7UAA - chains A and E of the 5 polymer chains in the assembly; structure by electron microscopy, 5.70 A resolution (low resolution: residue-level contacts below are approximate; hydrogen-bond / salt-bridge calls are withheld).

Chain A:
Molecule: ATP-sensitive inward rectifier potassium channel 11
Source organism: Rattus norvegicus
Reference sequence: P70673 (KCJ11_RAT); residues 1-390 here = UniProt positions 1-390
Sequence (390 residues; each row starts with the number of its first residue):
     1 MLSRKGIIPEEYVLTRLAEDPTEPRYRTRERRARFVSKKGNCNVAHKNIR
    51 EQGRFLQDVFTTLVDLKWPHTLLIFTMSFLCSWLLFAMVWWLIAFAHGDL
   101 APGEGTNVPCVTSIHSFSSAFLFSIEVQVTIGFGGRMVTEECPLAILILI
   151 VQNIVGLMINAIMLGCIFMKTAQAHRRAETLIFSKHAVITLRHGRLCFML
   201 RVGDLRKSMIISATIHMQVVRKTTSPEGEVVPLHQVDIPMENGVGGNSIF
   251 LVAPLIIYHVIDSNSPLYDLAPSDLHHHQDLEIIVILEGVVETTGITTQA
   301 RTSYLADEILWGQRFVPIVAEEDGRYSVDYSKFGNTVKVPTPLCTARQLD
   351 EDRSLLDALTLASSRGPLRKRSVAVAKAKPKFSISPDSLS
Not modelled in the structure: 1-25, 360-390
Residues lining bound ligands:
  - ATP (adenosine-5'-triphosphate), molecule 1: Asn48, Ile49, Arg50
  - ATP, molecule 2: Phe183, Lys185, Tyr330, Ser331, Phe333, Gly334

Chain E:
Molecule: ATP-binding cassette sub-family C member 8
Source organism: Cricetus cricetus
Reference sequence: Q09427 (ABCC8_CRICR); residue numbers follow UniProt; this construct covers 1-1582
Sequence (1582 residues; each row starts with the number of its first residue):
     1 MPLAFCGTENHSAAYRVDQGVLNNGCFVDALNVVPHVFLLFITFPILFIG
    51 WGSQSSKVHIHHSTWLHFPGHNLRWILTFILLFVLVCEIAEGILSDGVTE
   101 SRHLHLYMPAGMAFMAAITSVVYYHNIETSNFPKLLIALLIYWTLAFITK
   151 TIKFVKFYDHAIGFSQLRFCLTGLLVILYGMLLLVEVNVIRVRRYIFFKT
   201 PREVKPPEDLQDLGVRFLQPFVNLLSKGTYWWMNAFIKTAHKKPIDLRAI
   251 AKLPIAMRALTNYQRLCVAFDAQARKDTQSPQGARAIWRALCHAFGRRLI
   301 LSSTFRILADLLGFAGPLCIFGIVDHLGKENHVFQPKTQFLGVYFVSSQE
   351 FLGNAYVLAVLLFLALLLQRTFLQASYYVAIETGINLRGAIQTKIYNKIM
   401 HMSTSNLSMGEMTAGQICNLVAIDTNQLMWFFFLCPNLWTMPVQIIVGVI
   451 LLYYILGVSALIGAAVIILLAPVQYFVATKLSQAQRTTLEHSNERLKQTN
   501 EMLRGMKLLKLYAWESIFCSRVEVTRRKEMTSLRAFAVYTSISIFMNTAI
   551 PIAAVLITFVGHVSFFKESDLSPSVAFASLSLFHILVTPLFLLSSVVRST
   601 VKALVSVQKLSEFLSSAEIREEQCAPREPAPQGQAGKYQAVPLKVVNRKR
   651 PAREEVRDLLGPLQRLAPSMDGDADNFCVQIIGGFFTWTPDGIPTLSNIT
   701 IRIPRGQLTMIVGQVGCGKSSLLLATLGEMQKVSGAVFWNSNLPDSEGED
   751 PSSPERETAAGSDIRSRGPVAYASQKPWLLNATVEENITFESPFNKQRYK
   801 MVIEACSLQPDIDILPHGDQTQIGERGINLSGGQRQRISVARALYQQTNV
   851 VFLDDPFSALDVHLSDHLMQAGILELLRDDKRTVVLVTHKLQYLPHADWI
   901 IAMKDGTIQREGTLKDFQRSECQLFEHWKTLMNRQDQELEKETVMERKAS
   951 EPSQGLPRAMSSRDGLLLDEEEEEEEAAESEEDDNLSSVLHQRAKIPWRA
  1001 CTKYLSSAGILLLSLLVFSQLLKHMVLVAIDYWLAKWTDSALVLSPAARN
  1051 CSLSQECDLDQSVYAMVFTLLCSLGIVLCLVTSVTVEWTGLKVAKRLHRS
  1101 LLNRIILAPMRFFETTPLGSILNRFSSDCNTIDQHIPSTLECLSRSTLLC
  1151 VSALTVISYVTPVFLVALLPLAVVCYFIQKYFRVASRDLQQLDDTTQLPL
  1201 VSHFAETVEGLTTIRAFRYEARFQQKLLEYTDSNNIASLFLTAANRWLEV
  1251 CMEYIGACVVLIAAATSISNSLHRELSAGLVGLGLTYALMVSNYLNWMVR
  1301 NLADMEIQLGAVKRIHALLKTEAESYEGLLAPSLIPKNWPDQGKIQIQNL
  1351 SVRYDSSLKPVLKHVNTLISPGQKIGICGRTGSGKSSFSLAFFRMVDMFE
  1401 GRIIIDGIDIAKLPLHTLRSRLSIILQDPVLFSGTIRFNLDPEKKCSDST
  1451 LWEALEIAQLKLVVKALPGGLDAIITEGGENFSQGQRQLFCLARAFVRKT
  1501 SIFIMDEATASIDMATENILQKVVMTAFADRTVVTIAHRVHTILSADLVM
  1551 VLKRGAILEFDKPETLLSQKDSVFASFVRADK
Not modelled in the structure: 625-675, 743-766, 930-986, 1044-1059, 1579-1582
Swiss-Prot annotation at these positions:
  - binding site (ATP): Trp688, Gly716, Ser720, Ser721, Ser1483
  - binding site (Mg(2+)): Ser720, Gln775
  - binding site (ADP): Thr1381, Gly1382, Gly1384, Lys1385, Ser1386, Ser1387
  - glycosylation (N-linked (GlcNAc...) asparagine): Asn10, Asn1050
Residues lining bound ligands: ATP (adenosine-5'-triphosphate): Thr404, Ser405, Asn406, Trp688, Val715, Gly716, Cys717, Gly718, Lys719, Ser720, Ser721
From the paper describing this entry:
  - mutagenesis - K205A, K205E (10-fold): decreased binding to ATP (citing earlier work)

Chain A / chain E interface:
Residue-residue contacts (8):
  Lys47(A) - His62(E)
  Asn48(A) - His62(E)
  Glu51(A) - Asn131(E)
  Gln52(A) - Asn131(E)
  Gly53(A) - Phe132(E)
  Cys81(A) - Phe41(E)
  Ala101(A) - Tyr15(E)
  Pro102(A) - Ser12(E)
Also at the interface, not in a pair above, chain A (15 interface residues in all): His46, Ile49, Met77, Ser78, Ala96, Gly98, Leu100
Also at the interface, not in a pair above, chain E (16 interface residues in all): His11, Arg16, Val17, Val21, Pro45, Val58, His59, Ser63, Thr64, Gln211

In short:
15 residues of chain A face 16 of chain E across their interface. Ligands of chain A: ATP. Ligands of chain E:
ATP. Curated annotation (UniProt) lists 5 ATP-binding residues, Mg2+-binding residues Ser720(E) and Gln775(E)
and 6 ADP-binding residues on chain E. The paper reports that K205A and K205E of chain E reduce binding to
ATP.
Chain A is ATP-sensitive inward rectifier potassium channel 11 (Rattus norvegicus) and chain E is ATP-binding
cassette sub-family C member 8 (Cricetus cricetus); the structure, CryoEM structure of the pancreatic
ATP-sensitive potassium channel in the ATP-bound state with Kir6.2-CTD in the ..., was determined by electron
microscopy, deposited together with 7TYS, 7TYT, 7U1E, 7U1Q, 7U1S, 7U24 and 4 further entries.
